PDB entry 7OD8 | electron microscopy, 3.00 A resolution | chains C and E of the 6 polymer chains in the assembly

# Chain C
Name: Capsid protein
Organism: Hepatitis B virus genotype D subtype ayw (isolate France/Tiollais/1979)
UniProtKB: P03146 (CAPSD_HBVD3); numbering as in UniProt (aligned over 1-183)
Amino-acid sequence (183 residues; row label = number of the first residue in the row):
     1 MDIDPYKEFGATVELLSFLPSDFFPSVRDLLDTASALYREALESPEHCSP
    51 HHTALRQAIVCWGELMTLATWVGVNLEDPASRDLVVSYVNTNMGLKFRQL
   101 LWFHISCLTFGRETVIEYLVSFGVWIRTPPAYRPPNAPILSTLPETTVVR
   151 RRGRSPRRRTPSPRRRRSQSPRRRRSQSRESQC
Not modelled in the structure: 145-183
Sequence notes: engineered mutation V60 (Leu in P03146)
Swiss-Prot annotation at these positions:
  - region: S155 to Q177 (3 X 8 AA repeats of S-P-R-R-R-[PR]-S-Q), Q177 to C183 (RNA binding)
  - motif: R158 to R175 (Bipartite nuclear localization signal)
  - modified residue (Phosphoserine): S155, S162, S170
  - natural variant: T33 (T33N: In strain: Latvia), A80 (A80I: In strain: Latvia), F97 (F97L: Frequent mutation in chronic HBV carriers)
  - mutagenesis: S155 (S155A: Complete loss of replication), S162 (S162A: Complete loss of pregenomic RNA encapsidation and replication), S170 (S170A: Partial loss of replication)
Reported in the primary citation:
  - mutagenesis - L60V (127 +/- 19 uM): decreased binding to peptide GSLLGRMKGA (chain E)

# Chain E
Name: peptide GSLLGRMKGA
Amino-acid sequence (20 residues; each row starts with the number of its first residue; X marks 10 residues of unknown identity (built as UNK)):
     5 XXXXXXXXXXGSLLGRMKGA
Not modelled in the structure: 11-24

# Interface between chain C and chain E
Interface residues of chain C (facing chain E), 5 residues: N75, L76, E77, D78, S81

# Summary
No residue of chain C is in contact with chain E. Curated annotation (UniProt) lists 3 mutagenesis sites on
chain C. From the paper: L60V of chain C reduces binding to peptide GSLLGRMKGA (chain E).
Here chain C is Capsid protein (Hepatitis B virus genotype D subtype ayw (isolate France/Tiollais/1979)) and
chain E is peptide GSLLGRMKGA. Entry 7OD8 (Hepatitis B core Protein mutant L60V + GSLLGRMKGA) was determined
by electron microscopy together with 7OD6, 7OD7, 7OEN, 7OEV and 7OEW from the same study.
